4NRW - chains A and C of the 3 polymer chains in the assembly; structure by X-ray diffraction, 2.85 A resolution.

[Chain A]
Molecule: formamidopyrimidine-DNA glycosylase
Organism: Acanthamoeba polyphaga mimivirus
Notes: EC 3.2.2.23, 4.2.99.18
UniProt: Q5UQ00 (FPG_MIMIV); residue numbers follow UniProt; this construct covers 2-287
Sequence (294 residues; numbered 2 to 295; the number before each row is that of its first residue):
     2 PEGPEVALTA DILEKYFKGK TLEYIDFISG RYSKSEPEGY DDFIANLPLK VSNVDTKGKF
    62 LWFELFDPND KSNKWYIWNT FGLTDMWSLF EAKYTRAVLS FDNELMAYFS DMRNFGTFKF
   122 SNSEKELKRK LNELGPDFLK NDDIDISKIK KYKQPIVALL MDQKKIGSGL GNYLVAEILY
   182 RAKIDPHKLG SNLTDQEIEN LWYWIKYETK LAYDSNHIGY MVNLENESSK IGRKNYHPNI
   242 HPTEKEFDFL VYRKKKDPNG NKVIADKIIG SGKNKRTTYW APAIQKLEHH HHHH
Not modelled in the structure: 287-295
Sequence notes: engineered mutation Asp86 (Gly in Q5UQ00); expression tag (288-295)
From the paper describing this entry:
  - mutagenesis - G86D: abolished catalytic activity on Tg
  - mutagenesis - G86D: abolished catalytic activity on OHU
  - mutagenesis - G86D: abolished catalytic activity on DHU
  - mutagenesis - G86D: decreased catalytic activity on Gh
  - mutagenesis - G86D: decreased catalytic activity on Sp1
  - mutagenesis - G86D: decreased catalytic activity on MeFapyG
  - mutagenesis - G86D: unchanged catalytic activity on AP:C
  - contacts within the chain: Phe82-Asp86 (hydrophobic contact), Asp86-Phe110 (hydrophobic contact)
  - conformationally variable residues (loop rearrangement, side-chain flip): Asn80 to Met87
  - binding site for the 13-nt DNA strand: Phe82, Leu84

[Chain C]
Molecule: 13-nt DNA strand
Sequence (13 nucleotides; row label = number of the first residue in the row):
     1 GTAGACCTGG ACG

[Interface between chain A and chain C]
Pairs across the interface (18):
  Tyr95(A) - DT8(C)  phosphate contact
  Tyr95(A) - DG9(C)  hydrogen bond to the phosphate
  Met113(A) - DT8(C)  sugar contact
  Arg114(A) - DC7(C)  hydrogen bond to the base
  Arg114(A) - DT8(C)  base contact
  Asn115(A) - DC7(C)  hydrogen bond to the phosphate
  Asn115(A) - DT8(C)  phosphate contact
  Phe116(A) - DC6(C)  base contact
  Phe116(A) - DC7(C)  base contact
  Ser272(A) - DT2(C)  base contact
  Ser272(A) - DA3(C)  hydrogen bond to the base
  Gly273(A) - DA3(C)  hydrogen bond to the phosphate
  Gly273(A) - DG4(C)  phosphate contact
  Lys274(A) - DG4(C)  phosphate contact
  Lys274(A) - DA5(C)  base contact
  Asn275(A) - DA3(C)  base contact
  Asn275(A) - DG4(C)  base contact
  Asn275(A) - DA5(C)  base contact
Interface residues without a listed pair, chain A (11 interface residues in all): Arg97, Lys276

[In short]
Chain A and chain C form an interface of 11 and 8 residues respectively, with 5 hydrogen bonds. Among the
polar pairs are Arg114(A)-DC7(C), Ser272(A)-DA3(C) and Tyr95(A)-DG9(C). The paper reports a binding site for
the 13-nt DNA strand at Phe82(A) and Leu84(A); G86D of chain A abolishes catalytic activity on Tg.
Chain A is formamidopyrimidine-DNA glycosylase (Acanthamoeba polyphaga mimivirus) and chain C is a 13-nt DNA
strand; the structure, MvNei1-G86D, was determined by X-ray diffraction, deposited together with 4NRV.
